7UTA - chains A and F of the 8 polymer chains in the assembly; structure by electron microscopy, 2.40 A resolution.

[Chain A]
Protein: Nitrogenase molybdenum-iron protein alpha chain
Organism: Azotobacter vinelandii DJ
Notes: EC 1.18.6.1
UniProtKB: P07328 (NIFD_AZOVI); numbering as in UniProt (aligned over 1-492)
Sequence (492 residues; numbered 1 to 492; the number before each row is that of its first residue):
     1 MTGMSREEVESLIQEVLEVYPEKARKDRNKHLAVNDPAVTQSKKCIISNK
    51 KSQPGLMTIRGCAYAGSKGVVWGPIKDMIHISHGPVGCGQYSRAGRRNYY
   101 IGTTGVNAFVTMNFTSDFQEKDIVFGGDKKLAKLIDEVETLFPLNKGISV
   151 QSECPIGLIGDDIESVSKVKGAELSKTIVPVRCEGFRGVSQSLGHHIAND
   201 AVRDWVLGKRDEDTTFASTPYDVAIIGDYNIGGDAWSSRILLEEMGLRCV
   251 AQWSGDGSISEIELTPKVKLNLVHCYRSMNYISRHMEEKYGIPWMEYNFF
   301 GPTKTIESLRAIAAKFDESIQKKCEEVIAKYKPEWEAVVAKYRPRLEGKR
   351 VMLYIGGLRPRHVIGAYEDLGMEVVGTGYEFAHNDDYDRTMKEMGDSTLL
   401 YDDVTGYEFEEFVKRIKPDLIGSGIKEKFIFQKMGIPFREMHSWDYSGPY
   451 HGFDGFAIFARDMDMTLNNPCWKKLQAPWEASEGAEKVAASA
Unresolved in the structure: 1-4, 38-43, 481-492
Ion coordination: fe(8)-S(7) cluster Fe: C62, C88, C154 (shared with 3 residues of chain B); Fe ion near C275 (its only coordinating residue here)
Small-molecule neighbours:
  - fe(8)-S(7) cluster (CLF): C62, Y64, P85, G87, C88, Y91, E153, C154, G185
  - 3-hydroxy-3-carboxy-adipic acid (HCA): A65, V70, G95, R96, Q191, G424, I425, K426, H442
  - ICS (iron-sulfur-molybdenum cluster with interstitial carbon): V70, R96, H195, Y229, I231, C275, S278, I355, G356, G357, L358, R359, P360, F381, M441, H442
Swiss-Prot annotation at these positions:
  - binding site ([8Fe-7S] cluster): C62, C88, C154
  - binding site ([7Fe-Mo-9S-C-homocitryl] cluster): C275, H442

[Chain F]
Protein: Nitrogenase iron protein gamma chain
Organism: Azotobacter vinelandii DJ
Notes: EC 1.18.6.1
UniProtKB: C1DGZ6 (C1DGZ6_AZOVD); residues 0-289 here correspond to UniProt positions 1-290 (UniProt number = residue number + 1)
Sequence (290 residues; numbered 0 to 289; the number before each row is that of its first residue; numbering starts at 0):
     0 MAMRQCAIYGKGGIGKSTTTQNLVAALAEMGKKVMIVGCDPKADSTRLIL
    50 HSKAQNTIMEMAAEAGTVEDLELEDVLKAGYGGVKCVESGGPEPGVGCAG
   100 RGVITAINFLEEEGAYEDDLDFVFYDVLGDVVCGGFAMPIRENKAQEIYI
   150 VCSGEMMAMYAANNISKGIVKYANSGSVRLGGLICNSRNTDREDELIIAL
   200 ANKLGTQMIHFVPRDNVVQRAEIRRMTVIEYDPKAKQADEYRALARKVVD
   250 NKLLVIPNPITMDELEELLMEFGIMEVEDESIVGKTAEEV
Unresolved in the structure: 0, 272-289
Ion coordination: 4Fe-4S cluster Fe: C97, C132 (shared with 2 residues of chain E)
Small-molecule neighbours:
  - beryllium (0BE): G11, G12, K15, K41, G128
  - ADP (adenosine-5'-diphosphate), molecule 1: K10, E154, M155, M156
  - ADP, molecule 2: K10, G11, G12, I13, G14, K15, S16, T17, T18, N185, V211, P212, R213, D214, V217, Q218, E221, Q236, Y240
  - 4Fe-4S cluster (SF4): C97, A98, G99, V131, C132

[How chain A and chain F interact]
Pairs across the interface - 17 pairs, chain A then chain F:
  E120(A) with R100(F), salt bridge; T104(F), hydrogen bond
  I123(A) with G96(F); C97(F), hydrogen bond (backbone-backbone); R100(F)
  V124(A) with P91(F); G96(F); C97(F), hydrogen bond (backbone-backbone); R100(F); G101(F)
  F125(A) with M58(F), hydrophobic; G90(F); P91(F), hydrophobic; G96(F)
  G126(A) with G96(F)
  I159(A) with G96(F); C97(F), hydrophobic
Other interface residues (no listed pair), chain A (7 interface residues in all): K121
Other interface residues (no listed pair), chain F (10 interface residues in all): A62, V95

[In short]
The interface between chain A and chain F involves 7 residues on one side and 10 on the other, with 3 hydrogen
bonds and 1 salt bridge. Polar pairs include E120(A)-R100(F), E120(A)-T104(F) and I123(A)-C97(F). Ligands of
chain A: 3-hydroxy-3-carboxy-adipic acid, compound ICS and fe(8)-S(7) cluster.
Chain A is Nitrogenase molybdenum-iron protein alpha chain and chain F is Nitrogenase iron protein gamma
chain, both from Azotobacter vinelandii DJ; the structure, CryoEM structure of Azotobacter vinelandii
nitrogenase complex (2:1 FeP:MoFeP) inhibited by BeFx during catalytic N2 reduction, was determined by
electron microscopy (same publication as 7UT6, 7UT7, 7UT8, 7UT9 and 8DPN).
